Entry 5R42 (X-ray diffraction, 1.05 A resolution); this record covers chains C and D of the 5 polymer chains in the assembly.

== Chain C ==
Molecule: gamma-Chymotrypsin
From: Bos taurus
Notes: EC 3.4.21.1
UniProtKB: P00766 (CTRA_BOVIN); residues 149-245 here = UniProt positions 149-245
Sequence (97 residues; each row starts with the number of its first residue):
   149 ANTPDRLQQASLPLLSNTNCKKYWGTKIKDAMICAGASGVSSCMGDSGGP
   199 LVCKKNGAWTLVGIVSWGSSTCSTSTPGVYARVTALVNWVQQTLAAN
Disordered / not traced: 149
Swiss-Prot annotation at these positions:
  - active site: Ser195 (Charge relay system)
Disulfide bonds: Cys168-Cys182, Cys191-Cys220

== Chain D ==
Molecule: peptide SWPW
From: Bos taurus
Sequence (4 residues; numbered 426 to 429; the number before each row is that of its first residue):
   426 SWPW

== Interface between chain C and chain D ==
Pairs across the interface (23):
  Lys175(C) with Ser426(D)
  Ser189(C) with Trp429(D)
  Ser190(C) with Trp429(D)
  Cys191(C) with Trp429(D)
  Met192(C) with Trp427(D); Pro428(D); Trp429(D)
  Gly193(C) with Trp429(D), hydrogen bond (backbone-backbone)
  Asp194(C) with Trp429(D)
  Ser195(C) with Pro428(D); Trp429(D), covalent bond
  Val213(C) with Trp429(D), hydrophobic
  Ser214(C) with Pro428(D); Trp429(D), hydrogen bond (backbone-backbone)
  Trp215(C) with Ser426(D); Trp427(D); Trp429(D)
  Gly216(C) with Ser426(D); Trp427(D), hydrogen bond (backbone-backbone); Trp429(D)
  Ser217(C) with Trp429(D), hydrogen bond (backbone-side chain)
  Ser218(C) with Trp427(D)
  Gly226(C) with Trp429(D)
Other interface residues (no listed pair), chain C (18 interface residues in all): Trp172, Cys220, Val227

== Overview ==
The interface between chain C and chain D involves 18 residues on one side and 4 on the other; the contacts
include 1 covalent bond and 4 hydrogen bonds. Polar contacts include Ser217(C)-Trp429(D), Gly193(C)-Trp429(D)
and Ser214(C)-Trp429(D).
Here chain C is gamma-Chymotrypsin and chain D is peptide SWPW, both from Bos taurus. Entry 5R42 (Crystal
Structure of deuterated gamma-Chymotrypsin at pH 7.5, room temperature) was determined by X-ray diffraction.
